PDB entry 5HEB | X-ray diffraction, 1.65 A resolution | chains A and B

== Chain A ==
Name: Disks large homolog 4
From: Rattus norvegicus
Notes: fragment: PDZ-3 domain
Reference sequence: P31016 (DLG4_RAT); residue numbers follow UniProt; this construct covers 302-402
Sequence (119 residues; each row starts with the number of its first residue):
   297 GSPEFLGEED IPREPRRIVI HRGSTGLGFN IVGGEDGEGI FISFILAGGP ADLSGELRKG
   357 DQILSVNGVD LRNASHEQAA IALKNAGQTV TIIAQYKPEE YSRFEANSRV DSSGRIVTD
Sequence notes: expression tag (297-301, 403-415)
Reported in the primary citation:
  - contacts within the chain: Gly330-His372
  - specificity-determining residues: His372
  - mutagenesis - G330T: unchanged binding to Cysteine-rich PDZ-binding protein (chain B)
  - allosteric site: Gly330
  - mutagenesis - G330T, H372A: increased binding to Cysteine-rich PDZ-binding protein (chain B)

== Chain B ==
Name: Cysteine-rich PDZ-binding protein
Notes: fragment: PDZ3-binding domain
Reference sequence: Q792Q4 (CRIPT_RAT); residues 1-9 here correspond to UniProt positions 93-101 (UniProt number = residue number + 92)
Sequence (9 residues; each row starts with the number of its first residue):
     1 TKNYKQTSV
Unresolved in the structure: 1-2
Curated features (UniProtKB/Swiss-Prot):
  - region: Asn3 to Val9 (Sufficient for interaction with DLG4), Gln6 to Val9 (PDZ3-binding)

== How chain A and chain B interact ==
Residue-residue contacts (23; chain A residue first):
  Gly322(A) with Val9(B)
  Leu323(A) with Val9(B), hydrogen bond (backbone-backbone)
  Gly324(A) with Val9(B), hydrogen bond (backbone-backbone)
  Phe325(A) with Ser8(B); Val9(B), hydrogen bond (backbone-backbone)
  Asn326(A) with Gln6(B), hydrogen bond; Thr7(B); Ser8(B), hydrogen bond
  Ile327(A) with Lys5(B); Gln6(B); Thr7(B), hydrogen bond (backbone-backbone)
  Val328(A) with Lys5(B); Gln6(B)
  Glu331(A) with Tyr4(B); Lys5(B), hydrogen bond (side chain-backbone)
  Ser339(A) with Gln6(B), hydrogen bond
  His372(A) with Lys5(B); Gln6(B); Thr7(B), hydrogen bond
  Glu373(A) with Lys5(B), salt bridge
  Ala376(A) with Thr7(B)
  Lys380(A) with Ser8(B)
  Phe400(A) with Asn3(B)
Also at the interface, not in a pair above, chain A (16 interface residues in all): Gly329, Leu379
From the paper, about this interface:
  - pairs named by the authors: His372(A)-Thr7(B) (hydrogen bond)
  - interface residues, chain A: His372(A)
  - hot spots on chain A (mutagenesis) - H372A (34-fold): decreased binding to Cysteine-rich PDZ-binding protein (chain B)

== Overview ==
Chain A and chain B form an interface of 16 and 7 residues respectively; the contacts include 9 hydrogen bonds
and 1 salt bridge. Among the polar pairs are Glu373(A)-Lys5(B), Gly324(A)-Val9(B) and Asn326(A)-Gln6(B). The
paper describes a hydrogen bond between His372(A) and Thr7(B). The paper reports that G330T and H372A of chain
A increase binding to Cysteine-rich PDZ-binding protein (chain B); the interface residue His372(A).
Here chain A is Disks large homolog 4 (Rattus norvegicus) and chain B is Cysteine-rich PDZ-binding protein.
Entry 5HEB (The third PDZ domain from the synaptic protein PSD-95 in complex with a C-terminal peptide derived
...) was determined by X-ray diffraction (same publication as 5HED, 5HEY, 5HF1, 5HFB, 5HFC and 5HFF).
